Entry 6IMC (X-ray diffraction, 2.51 A resolution); this record covers chain A.

# Chain A
Molecule: Nucleic acid dioxygenase ALKBH1
Source organism: Mus musculus
Notes: EC 1.14.11.-, 1.14.11.51, 4.2.99.18, 1.14.11.33; fragment: catalytic domain
UniProtKB: P0CB42 (ALKB1_MOUSE); residues 1-359 here = UniProt positions 1-359
Chain sequence (361 residues; each row starts with the number of its first residue; numbers below 1 keep their minus sign (Gly-1 is residue -1)):
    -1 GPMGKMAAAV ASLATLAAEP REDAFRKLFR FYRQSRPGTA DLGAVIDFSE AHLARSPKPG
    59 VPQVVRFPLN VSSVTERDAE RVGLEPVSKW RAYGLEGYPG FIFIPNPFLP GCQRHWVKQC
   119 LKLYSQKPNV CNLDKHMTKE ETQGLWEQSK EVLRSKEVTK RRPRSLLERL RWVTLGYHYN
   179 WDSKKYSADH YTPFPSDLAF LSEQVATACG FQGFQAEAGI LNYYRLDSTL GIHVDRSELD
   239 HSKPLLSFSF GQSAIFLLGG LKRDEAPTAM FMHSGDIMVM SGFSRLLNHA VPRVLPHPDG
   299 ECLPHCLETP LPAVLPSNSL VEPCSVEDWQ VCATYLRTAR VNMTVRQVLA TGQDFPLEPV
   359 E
Not modelled in the structure: -1 to 19, 359
Sequence notes: expression tag (-1 to 0)
Ion coordination: Mn2+: His231, Asp233, His287 (together with N-oxalylglycine)
Ligand contacts: N-oxalylglycine (OGA): Asn220, Tyr222, Leu228, His231, Asp233, Ser245, Phe254, Met270, His287, Val289, Arg338, Asn340, Thr342, Arg344
UniProt features mapped onto this chain:
  - binding site (substrate): Trp144, Tyr175 to Tyr177, Asp233
  - binding site (2-oxoglutarate): Asn220 to Tyr222, Arg338 to Arg344
  - binding site (Fe cation): His231, Asp233, His287
  - mutagenesis: Asp233 (D233A: Loss of activity)
Reported in the primary citation:
  - Mn2+ coordination: His231, Asp233, His287
  - conformationally variable residues (order/disorder transition): His231, Asp233
  - mutagenesis - R24A, K158A/R159A/R160A, R167A/R169A: abolished catalytic activity
  - mutagenesis - R159A, Y177A, K182A, S235D, S235E: decreased catalytic activity
  - binding site for Mn2+: His231 (proposed by the authors, not directly observed)
  - specificity-determining residues: Ser235
  - mutagenesis - S181A, S235A: unchanged catalytic activity

# Overview
Ligands of chain A: N-oxalylglycine. His231, Asp233 and His287 form the Mn2+ site. Curated annotation
(UniProt) lists 5 substrate-binding residues, 10 residues binding 2-oxoglutarate, 3 Fe cation-binding residues
and one mutagenesis site. The paper reports a binding site for Mn2+ at His231; R159A, Y177A and K182A, among
others, reduce catalytic activity; 10 substitutions were tested in all.
Chain A is Nucleic acid dioxygenase ALKBH1 (Mus musculus); the structure, Crystal Structure of ALKBH1 in
complex with Mn(II) and N-Oxalylglycine, was determined by X-ray diffraction (same publication as 6KSF and
6IMA).
